Entry 6FLQ (electron microscopy, 3.60 A resolution); this record covers chains B and D of the 9 polymer chains in the assembly.

Chain B:
Name: DNA-directed RNA polymerase subunit alpha
Organism: Escherichia coli (strain K12)
Notes: EC 2.7.7.6
UniProtKB: P0A7Z4 (RPOA_ECOLI); numbering as in UniProt (aligned over 1-329)
Amino-acid sequence (329 residues; each row starts with the number of its first residue):
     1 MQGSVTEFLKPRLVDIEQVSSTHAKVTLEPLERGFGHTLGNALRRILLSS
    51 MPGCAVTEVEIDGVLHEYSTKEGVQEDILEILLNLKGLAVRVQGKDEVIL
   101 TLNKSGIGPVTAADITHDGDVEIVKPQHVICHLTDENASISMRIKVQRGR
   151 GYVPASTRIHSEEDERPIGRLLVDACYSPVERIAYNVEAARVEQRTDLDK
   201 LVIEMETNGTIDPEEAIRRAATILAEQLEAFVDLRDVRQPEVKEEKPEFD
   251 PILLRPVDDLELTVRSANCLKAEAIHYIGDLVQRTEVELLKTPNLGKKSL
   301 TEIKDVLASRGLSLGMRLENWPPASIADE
Disordered / not traced: 1-5, 159-170, 235-248
Swiss-Prot annotation at these positions:
  - region: Glu162 to Glu165 (Required for interaction with Crp at class II promoters)
  - modified residue: Arg265 (ADP-ribosylarginine), Lys297 (N6-acetyllysine), Lys298 (N6-acetyllysine)
  - mutagenesis: Arg45 (R45C: In rpoA112; temperature-sensitive, blocks RNA polymerase assembly), Glu162 to Glu165 (5-fold decrease in CRP-class II promoter-dependent transcription), Glu165 (E165K: 5-fold decrease in CRP-class II promoter-dependent transcription), Arg191 (R191C: In rpoA101; temperature-sensitive)

Chain D:
Name: DNA-directed RNA polymerase subunit beta'
Organism: Escherichia coli (strain K12)
Notes: EC 2.7.7.6
UniProtKB: P0A8T7 (RPOC_ECOLI); numbering as in UniProt (aligned over 1-1407)
Amino-acid sequence (1407 residues; each row starts with the number of its first residue):
     1 MKDLLKFLKAQTKTEEFDAIKIALASPDMIRSWSFGEVKKPETINYRTFK
    51 PERDGLFCARIFGPVKDYECLCGKYKRLKHRGVICEKCGVEVTQTKVRRE
   101 RMGHIELASPTAHIWFLKSLPSRIGLLLDMPLRDIERVLYFESYVVIEGG
   151 MTNLERQQILTEEQYLDALEEFGDEFDAKMGAEAIQALLKSMDLEQECEQ
   201 LREELNETNSETKRKKLTKRIKLLEAFVQSGNKPEWMILTVLPVLPPDLR
   251 PLVPLDGGRFATSDLNDLYRRVINRNNRLKRLLDLAAPDIIVRNEKRMLQ
   301 EAVDALLDNGRRGRAITGSNKRPLKSLADMIKGKQGRFRQNLLGKRVDYS
   351 GRSVITVGPYLRLHQCGLPKKMALELFKPFIYGKLELRGLATTIKAAKKM
   401 VEREEAVVWDILDEVIREHPVLLNRAPTLHRLGIQAFEPVLIEGKAIQLH
   451 PLVCAAYNADFDGDQMAVHVPLTLEAQLEARALMMSTNNILSPANGEPII
   501 VPSQDVVLGLYYMTRDCVNAKGEGMVLTGPKEAERLYRSGLASLHARVKV
   551 RITEYEKDANGELVAKTSLKDTTVGRAILWMIVPKGLPYSIVNQALGKKA
   601 ISKMLNTCYRILGLKPTVIFADQIMYTGFAYAARSGASVGIDDMVIPEKK
   651 HEIISEAEAEVAEIQEQFQSGLVTAGERYNKVIDIWAAANDRVSKAMMDN
   701 LQTETVINRDGQEEKQVSFNSIYMMADSGARGSAAQIRQLAGMRGLMAKP
   751 DGSIIETPITANFREGLNVLQYFISTHGARKGLADTALKTANSGYLTRRL
   801 VDVAQDLVVTEDDCGTHEGIMMTPVIEGGDVKEPLRDRVLGRVTAEDVLK
   851 PGTADILVPRNTLLHEQWCDLLEENSVDAVKVRSVVSCDTDFGVCAHCYG
   901 RDLARGHIINKGEAIGVIAAQSIGEPGTQLTMRTFHIGGAASRAAAESSI
   951 QVKNKGSIKLSNVKSVVNSSGKLVITSRNTELKLIDEFGRTKESYKVPYG
  1001 AVLAKGDGEQVAGGETVANWDPHTMPVITEVSGFVRFTDMIDGQTITRQT
  1051 DELTGLSSLVVLDSAERTAGGKDLRPALKIVDAQGNDVLIPGTDMPAQYF
  1101 LPGKAIVQLEDGVQISSGDTLARIPQESGGTKDITGGLPRVADLFEARRP
  1151 KEPAILAEISGIVSFGKETKGKRRLVITPVDGSDPYEEMIPKWRQLNVFE
  1201 GERVERGDVISDGPEAPHDILRLRGVHAVTRYIVNEVQDVYRLQGVKIND
  1251 KHIEVIVRQMLRKATIVNAGSSDFLEGEQVEYSRVKIANRELEANGKVGA
  1301 TYSRDLLGITKASLATESFISAASFQETTRVLTEAAVAGKRDELRGLKEN
  1351 VIVGRLIPAGTGYAYHQDRMRRRAAGEAPAAPQVTAEDASASLAELLNAG
  1401 LGGSDNE
Disordered / not traced: 1-15, 932-947, 1127-1136, 1376-1407
Bound ions: Zn2+ site 1: Cys70, Cys72, Cys88; Mg2+: Asp462, Asp464; Zn2+ site 2: Cys814, Cys888, Cys895
Swiss-Prot annotation at these positions:
  - binding site (Zn(2+)): Cys70, Cys72, Cys85, Cys88, Cys814, Cys888, Cys895, Cys898
  - binding site (Mg(2+)): Asp460, Asp462, Asp464
  - modified residue: Lys983 (N6-acetyllysine)
  - mutagenesis: Gln504 (Q504P: Resistant to antibiotics salinamide A and B), Asn690 (N690D: Resistant to antibiotics salinamide A and B), Met697 (M697V: Resistant to antibiotics salinamide A and B), Ala735 (A735T: Resistant to antibiotics salinamide A and B), Arg738 (R738C/H/P/S: Resistant to antibiotics salinamide A and B), Ala748 (A748E: Resistant to antibiotics salinamide A and B), Pro758 (P758S/T: Resistant to antibiotics salinamide A and B), Phe763 (F763C: Resistant to antibiotics salinamide A and B), Ser775 (S775A: Resistant to antibiotics salinamide A and B), Ala779 (A779T/V: Resistant to antibiotics salinamide A and B), Arg780 (R780C: Resistant to antibiotics salinamide A and B), Gly782 (G782A/C: Resistant to antibiotics salinamide A and B), 1 further mutagenesis entry in UniProt
Reported in the primary citation:
  - binding site for the 39-nt DNA strand: Lys334, Arg339
  - binding site for the 21-nt RNA strand: Gln335

How chain B and chain D interact:
Pairs across the interface (27; chain B residue first):
  Arg44(B) with Arg538(D)
  Leu48(B) with Arg535(D)
  Leu79(B) with Val526(D), hydrophobic
  Glu80(B) with Leu569(D)
  Leu83(B) with Leu527(D); Thr528(D); Arg551(D); Leu569(D), hydrophobic
  Asn84(B) with Arg551(D)
  Lys86(B) with Val526(D); Thr528(D); Glu532(D), salt bridge
  Tyr152(B) with Arg535(D); Leu536(D); Leu541(D), hydrophobic
  Asp174(B) with Met525(D)
  Cys176(B) with Arg535(D)
  Ser178(B) with Arg535(D)
  Glu181(B) with Lys531(D); Arg535(D)
  Arg182(B) with Met581(D)
  Arg191(B) with Trp409(D); Asp410(D), salt bridge; Asp413(D), salt bridge
  Glu193(B) with Asp410(D)
  Gln194(B) with Trp409(D), hydrogen bond
  Glu206(B) with Lys531(D)
Interface residues without a listed pair, chain B (21 interface residues in all): Ser49, Pro154, Val180, Thr196
Interface residues without a listed pair, chain D (20 interface residues in all): Lys370, Glu443, Glu534, Ser539

In short:
The interface between chain B and chain D involves 21 residues on one side and 20 on the other, with 1
hydrogen bond and 3 salt bridges. Polar contacts include Lys86(B)-Glu532(D), Arg191(B)-Asp410(D) and
Arg191(B)-Asp413(D). From the paper: a binding site for the 39-nt DNA strand at Lys334(D) and Arg339(D); a
binding site for the 21-nt RNA strand at Gln335(D).
Chain B is DNA-directed RNA polymerase subunit alpha and chain D is DNA-directed RNA polymerase subunit beta',
both from Escherichia coli (strain K12); the structure, CryoEM structure of E.coli RNA polymerase paused
elongation complex bound to NusA, was determined by electron microscopy (same publication as 6FLP).
